PDB entry 2VZ8 | X-ray diffraction, 3.22 A resolution | chains A and B

Chain A (and B):
Name: Fatty acid synthase
From: Sus scrofa
Notes: EC 2.3.1.85; chain B of this document is another copy of the same molecule, construct and numbering; everything in this record applies to it too
UniProtKB: A5YV76 (A5YV76_PIG); residues 1-2512 here = UniProt positions 1-2512
Amino-acid sequence (2512 residues; row label = number of the first residue in the row):
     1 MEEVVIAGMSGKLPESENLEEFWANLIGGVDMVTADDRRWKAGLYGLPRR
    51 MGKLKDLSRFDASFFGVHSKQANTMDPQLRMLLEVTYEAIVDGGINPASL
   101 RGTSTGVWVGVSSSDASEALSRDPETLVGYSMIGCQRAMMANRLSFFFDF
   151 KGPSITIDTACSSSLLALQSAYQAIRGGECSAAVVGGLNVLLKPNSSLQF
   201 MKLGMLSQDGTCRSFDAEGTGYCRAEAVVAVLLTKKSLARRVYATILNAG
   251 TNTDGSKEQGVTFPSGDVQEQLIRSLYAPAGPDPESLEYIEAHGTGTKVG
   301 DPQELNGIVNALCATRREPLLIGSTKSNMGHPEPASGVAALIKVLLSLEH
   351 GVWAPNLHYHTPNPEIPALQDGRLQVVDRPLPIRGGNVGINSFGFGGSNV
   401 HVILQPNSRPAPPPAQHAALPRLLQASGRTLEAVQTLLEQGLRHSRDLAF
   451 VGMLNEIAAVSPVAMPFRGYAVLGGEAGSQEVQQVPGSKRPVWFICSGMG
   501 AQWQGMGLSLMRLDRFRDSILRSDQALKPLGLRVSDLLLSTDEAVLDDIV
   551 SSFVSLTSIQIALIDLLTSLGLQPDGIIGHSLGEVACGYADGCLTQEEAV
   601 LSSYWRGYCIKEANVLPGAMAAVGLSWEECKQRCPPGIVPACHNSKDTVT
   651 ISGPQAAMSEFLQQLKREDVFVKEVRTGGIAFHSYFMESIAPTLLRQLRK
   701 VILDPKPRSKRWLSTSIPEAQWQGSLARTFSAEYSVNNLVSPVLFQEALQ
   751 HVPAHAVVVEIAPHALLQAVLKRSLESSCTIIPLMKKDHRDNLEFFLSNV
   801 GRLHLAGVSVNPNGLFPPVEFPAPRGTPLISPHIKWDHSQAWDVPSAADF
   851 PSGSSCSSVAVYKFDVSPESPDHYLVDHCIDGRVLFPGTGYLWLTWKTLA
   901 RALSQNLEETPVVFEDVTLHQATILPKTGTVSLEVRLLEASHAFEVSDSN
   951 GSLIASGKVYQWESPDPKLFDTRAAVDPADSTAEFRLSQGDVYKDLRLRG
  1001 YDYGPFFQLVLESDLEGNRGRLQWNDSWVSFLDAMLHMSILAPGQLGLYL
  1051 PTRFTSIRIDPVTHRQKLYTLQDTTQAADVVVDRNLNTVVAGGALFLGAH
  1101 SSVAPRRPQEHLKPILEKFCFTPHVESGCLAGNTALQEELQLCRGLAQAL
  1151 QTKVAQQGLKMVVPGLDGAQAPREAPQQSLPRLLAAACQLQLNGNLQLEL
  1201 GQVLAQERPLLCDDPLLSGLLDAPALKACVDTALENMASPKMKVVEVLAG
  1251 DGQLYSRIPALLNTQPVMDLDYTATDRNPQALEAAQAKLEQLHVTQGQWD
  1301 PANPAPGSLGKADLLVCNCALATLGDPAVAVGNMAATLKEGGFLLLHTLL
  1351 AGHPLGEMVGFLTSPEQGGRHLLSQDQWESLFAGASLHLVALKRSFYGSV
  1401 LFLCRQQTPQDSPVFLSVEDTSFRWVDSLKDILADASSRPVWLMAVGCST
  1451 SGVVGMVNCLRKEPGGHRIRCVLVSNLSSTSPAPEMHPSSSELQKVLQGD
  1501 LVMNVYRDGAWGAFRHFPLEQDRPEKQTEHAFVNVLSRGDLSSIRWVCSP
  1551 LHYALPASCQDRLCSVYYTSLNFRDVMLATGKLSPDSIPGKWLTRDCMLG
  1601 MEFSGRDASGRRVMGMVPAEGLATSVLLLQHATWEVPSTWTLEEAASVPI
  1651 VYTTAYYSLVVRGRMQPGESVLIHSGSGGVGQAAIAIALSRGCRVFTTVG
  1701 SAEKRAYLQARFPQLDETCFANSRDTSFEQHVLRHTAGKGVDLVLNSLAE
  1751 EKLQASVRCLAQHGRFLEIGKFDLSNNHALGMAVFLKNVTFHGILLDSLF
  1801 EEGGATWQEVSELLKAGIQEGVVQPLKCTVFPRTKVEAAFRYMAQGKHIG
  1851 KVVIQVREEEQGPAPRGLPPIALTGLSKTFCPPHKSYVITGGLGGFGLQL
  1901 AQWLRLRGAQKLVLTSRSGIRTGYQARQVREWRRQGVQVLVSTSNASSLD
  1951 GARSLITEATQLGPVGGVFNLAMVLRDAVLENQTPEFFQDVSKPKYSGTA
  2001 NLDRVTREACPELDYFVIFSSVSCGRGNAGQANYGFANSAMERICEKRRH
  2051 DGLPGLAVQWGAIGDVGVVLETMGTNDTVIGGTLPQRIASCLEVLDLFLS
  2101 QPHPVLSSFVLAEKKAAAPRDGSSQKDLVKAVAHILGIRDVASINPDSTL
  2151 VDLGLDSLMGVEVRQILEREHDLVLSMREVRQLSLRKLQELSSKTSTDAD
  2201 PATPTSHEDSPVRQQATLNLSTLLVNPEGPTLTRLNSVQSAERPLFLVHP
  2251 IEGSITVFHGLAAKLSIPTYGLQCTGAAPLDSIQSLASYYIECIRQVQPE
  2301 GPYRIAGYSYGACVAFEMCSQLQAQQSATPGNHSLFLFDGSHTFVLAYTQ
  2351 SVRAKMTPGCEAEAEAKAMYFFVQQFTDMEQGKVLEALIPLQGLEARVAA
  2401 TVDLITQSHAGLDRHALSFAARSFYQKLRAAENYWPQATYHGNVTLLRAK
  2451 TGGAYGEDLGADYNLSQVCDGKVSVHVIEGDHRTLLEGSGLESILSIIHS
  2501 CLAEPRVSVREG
Disordered / not traced: 1136-1215, 1307-1311, 1321-1340, 1350-1375, 1975-1990, 2072-2075, 2114-2512 (chain B: 1144-1215, 1307-1311, 1321-1326, 1350-1372, 2072-2075, 2115-2512)
Sequence notes: conflict I834 (Unk in A5YV76)

How chain A and chain B interact:
Contacting residue pairs (224; chain A residue first):
  Y45(A) - P124(B)  hydrophobic
  R101(A) - S256(B)  hydrogen bond
  S112(A) - Q136(B)  hydrogen bond
  E118(A) - E118(B)
  E118(A) - K193(B)  salt bridge
  S121(A) - K193(B)  hydrogen bond
  S121(A) - N195(B)  hydrogen bond (backbone-side chain)
  S121(A) - Q199(B)  hydrogen bond
  R122(A) - N195(B)
  D123(A) - S852(B)
  P124(A) - Y45(B)  hydrophobic
  P124(A) - N195(B)
  P124(A) - L198(B)  hydrophobic
  P124(A) - S852(B)
  G129(A) - Q199(B)
  G129(A) - K202(B)
  G129(A) - L203(B)
  Y130(A) - L203(B)
  S131(A) - Q199(B)  hydrogen bond
  M132(A) - Q199(B)
  M132(A) - F200(B)  hydrophobic
  M132(A) - L203(B)  hydrophobic
  I133(A) - L203(B)  hydrophobic
  Q136(A) - S112(B)  hydrogen bond
  Q136(A) - D158(B)  hydrogen bond
  R137(A) - R137(B)
  R137(A) - D158(B)
  A138(A) - D158(B)  hydrogen bond (backbone-side chain)
  A138(A) - T159(B)
  A138(A) - A160(B)
  M139(A) - F395(B)  hydrophobic
  M139(A) - G396(B)
  N142(A) - G396(B)  hydrogen bond (side chain-backbone)
  N142(A) - S398(B)
  R143(A) - V261(B)
  S145(A) - T253(B)
  S145(A) - G255(B)
  F146(A) - G255(B)
  F146(A) - S256(B)
  F146(A) - K257(B)
  F146(A) - G260(B)
  F146(A) - V261(B)  hydrophobic
  D149(A) - G255(B)
  D149(A) - S256(B)  hydrogen bond (side chain-backbone)
  F150(A) - T253(B)
  K151(A) - N252(B)
  K151(A) - T253(B)  hydrogen bond (backbone-backbone)
  K151(A) - G255(B)
  G152(A) - T253(B)  hydrogen bond (backbone-side chain)
  P153(A) - T251(B)
  P153(A) - T253(B)
  S154(A) - T159(B)
  S154(A) - T253(B)  hydrogen bond (backbone-side chain)
  S154(A) - S398(B)  hydrogen bond (backbone-side chain)
  I155(A) - I157(B)  hydrophobic
  I155(A) - L166(B)  hydrophobic
  T156(A) - I157(B)
  T156(A) - D158(B)  hydrogen bond (side chain-backbone)
  I157(A) - I155(B)  hydrophobic
  I157(A) - T156(B)
  D158(A) - Q136(B)  hydrogen bond
  D158(A) - R137(B)
  D158(A) - A138(B)  hydrogen bond (side chain-backbone)
  D158(A) - T156(B)  hydrogen bond (backbone-side chain)
  T159(A) - A138(B)
  T159(A) - S154(B)
  A160(A) - A138(B)
  L166(A) - I155(B)  hydrophobic
  K193(A) - E118(B)  salt bridge
  K193(A) - S121(B)  hydrogen bond
  N195(A) - S121(B)  hydrogen bond (side chain-backbone)
  N195(A) - R122(B)
  L198(A) - P124(B)
  L198(A) - L127(B)  hydrophobic
  Q199(A) - S121(B)
  Q199(A) - L127(B)
  Q199(A) - G129(B)
  Q199(A) - S131(B)  hydrogen bond
  Q199(A) - M132(B)
  F200(A) - M132(B)  hydrophobic
  K202(A) - L127(B)  hydrogen bond (side chain-backbone)
  K202(A) - G129(B)
  L203(A) - G129(B)
  L203(A) - Y130(B)
  L203(A) - M132(B)  hydrophobic
  L203(A) - I133(B)  hydrophobic
  T251(A) - P153(B)
  N252(A) - K151(B)
  T253(A) - S145(B)
  T253(A) - F150(B)
  T253(A) - K151(B)  hydrogen bond (backbone-backbone)
  T253(A) - G152(B)  hydrogen bond (side chain-backbone)
  T253(A) - P153(B)
  T253(A) - S154(B)  hydrogen bond (side chain-backbone)
  G255(A) - F146(B)
  G255(A) - D149(B)
  G255(A) - K151(B)
  S256(A) - R101(B)  hydrogen bond
  S256(A) - F146(B)
  S256(A) - D149(B)  hydrogen bond (backbone-side chain)
  K257(A) - F146(B)
  G260(A) - F146(B)
  V261(A) - R143(B)
  V261(A) - F146(B)  hydrophobic
  F395(A) - M139(B)  hydrophobic
  G396(A) - M139(B)
  G396(A) - N142(B)
  S398(A) - N142(B)
  S398(A) - S154(B)  hydrogen bond (side chain-backbone)
  P851(A) - R122(B)
  S852(A) - P124(B)
  S852(A) - S855(B)  hydrogen bond (side chain-backbone)
  S852(A) - C856(B)
  G853(A) - D123(B)
  G853(A) - P124(B)
  G853(A) - C856(B)
  S854(A) - R122(B)
  S854(A) - C856(B)
  S855(A) - A848(B)
  S855(A) - D849(B)
  C856(A) - S854(B)
  C856(A) - C856(B)  hydrogen bond
  S858(A) - R936(B)  hydrogen bond
  V859(A) - G853(B)
  R901(A) - S852(B)  hydrogen bond (side chain-backbone)
  S904(A) - L44(B)
  R936(A) - S858(B)  hydrogen bond
  R936(A) - L937(B)  hydrogen bond (side chain-backbone)
  R936(A) - L938(B)
  R936(A) - E939(B)
  L937(A) - R936(B)  hydrogen bond (backbone-side chain)
  L938(A) - R936(B)
  L938(A) - L938(B)  hydrophobic
  L938(A) - E945(B)
  E939(A) - R936(B)  salt bridge
  A940(A) - E945(B)  hydrogen bond (backbone-side chain)
  S941(A) - E945(B)  hydrogen bond (backbone-side chain)
  E945(A) - L938(B)
  E945(A) - A940(B)  hydrogen bond (side chain-backbone)
  E945(A) - S941(B)  hydrogen bond (side chain-backbone)
  T1055(A) - R1758(B)
  N1085(A) - L1733(B)
  N1085(A) - A1737(B)
  N1085(A) - G1738(B)
  L1086(A) - Q1730(B)
  L1086(A) - L1733(B)  hydrophobic
  L1086(A) - R1734(B)
  N1087(A) - L1733(B)
  L1097(A) - E1729(B)
  Y1657(A) - N1788(B)  hydrogen bond
  V1661(A) - R1664(B)  hydrogen bond (backbone-side chain)
  R1662(A) - R1664(B)  hydrogen bond (backbone-side chain)
  R1662(A) - N1788(B)  hydrogen bond (side chain-backbone)
  R1662(A) - V1789(B)  hydrogen bond (side chain-backbone)
  R1662(A) - T1790(B)
  R1664(A) - V1661(B)  hydrogen bond (side chain-backbone)
  R1664(A) - R1662(B)
  R1664(A) - R1664(B)
  L1733(A) - N1085(B)
  L1733(A) - L1086(B)  hydrophobic
  A1737(A) - N1085(B)
  G1738(A) - N1085(B)
  L1753(A) - M1782(B)  hydrophobic
  R1758(A) - T1055(B)
  Q1762(A) - S1798(B)
  H1763(A) - S1798(B)
  H1763(A) - L1799(B)
  H1763(A) - E1802(B)  salt bridge
  D1773(A) - M1782(B)
  L1774(A) - M1782(B)
  L1774(A) - A1783(B)
  L1774(A) - F1785(B)  hydrophobic
  L1774(A) - L1786(B)  hydrophobic
  S1775(A) - L1786(B)
  N1777(A) - G1781(B)  hydrogen bond (side chain-backbone)
  N1777(A) - M1782(B)
  N1777(A) - A1783(B)
  H1778(A) - L1780(B)
  H1778(A) - G1781(B)
  H1778(A) - M1782(B)  hydrogen bond (backbone-backbone)
  A1779(A) - L1780(B)
  A1779(A) - M1782(B)
  L1780(A) - H1778(B)
  L1780(A) - A1779(B)
  L1780(A) - L1780(B)  hydrogen bond (backbone-backbone)
  L1780(A) - M1782(B)  hydrophobic
  G1781(A) - N1777(B)
  M1782(A) - L1753(B)  hydrophobic
  M1782(A) - D1773(B)
  M1782(A) - L1774(B)
  M1782(A) - N1777(B)
  M1782(A) - H1778(B)  hydrogen bond (backbone-backbone)
  M1782(A) - A1779(B)
  A1783(A) - L1774(B)
  A1783(A) - N1777(B)
  F1785(A) - L1774(B)  hydrophobic
  F1785(A) - F1791(B)  hydrophobic
  F1785(A) - G1793(B)
  L1786(A) - L1774(B)  hydrophobic
  L1786(A) - S1775(B)
  L1786(A) - L1795(B)
  N1788(A) - Y1657(B)  hydrogen bond
  N1788(A) - R1662(B)  hydrogen bond (backbone-side chain)
  N1788(A) - G1793(B)
  N1788(A) - I1794(B)
  N1788(A) - L1795(B)  hydrogen bond (side chain-backbone)
  V1789(A) - R1662(B)  hydrogen bond (backbone-side chain)
  V1789(A) - G1793(B)  hydrogen bond (backbone-backbone)
  T1790(A) - R1662(B)
  T1790(A) - F1791(B)
  T1790(A) - H1792(B)  hydrogen bond
  F1791(A) - F1785(B)  hydrophobic
  F1791(A) - T1790(B)
  F1791(A) - F1791(B)  hydrogen bond (backbone-backbone)
  H1792(A) - T1790(B)  hydrogen bond
  G1793(A) - F1785(B)
  G1793(A) - N1788(B)
  G1793(A) - V1789(B)  hydrogen bond (backbone-backbone)
  I1794(A) - N1788(B)
  L1795(A) - L1786(B)
  L1795(A) - N1788(B)  hydrogen bond (backbone-side chain)
  S1798(A) - Q1762(B)
  S1798(A) - H1763(B)
  L1799(A) - H1763(B)
Other interface residues (no listed pair), chain A (122 interface residues in all): L120, E125, L127, V128, T262, G397, V861, D916, G951, S952, L953, E1729, Q1730, R1734, Q1754
Other interface residues (no listed pair), chain B (127 interface residues in all): K41, L120, E125, T126, E179, T262, G397, P851, V859, D916, F944, G951, S952, L953, R1053, N1087, L1097, Q1754

In short:
122 residues of chain A and 127 residues of chain B are in contact; the contacts include 60 hydrogen bonds and
4 salt bridges. Among the polar pairs are E118(A)-K193(B), E939(A)-R936(B) and H1763(A)-E1802(B).
Chain A and chain B are both Fatty acid synthase (Sus scrofa); the structure, Crystal Structure of Mammalian
Fatty Acid Synthase, was determined by X-ray diffraction together with 2VZ9 from the same study.
